Entry 3AU9 (X-ray diffraction, 1.90 A resolution); this record covers chains A and B.

== Chain A (and B) ==
Molecule: 1-deoxy-D-xylulose 5-phosphate reductoisomerase
Source organism: Plasmodium falciparum
Notes: chain B of this document is another copy of the same molecule, construct and numbering; everything in this record applies to it too
UniProt: O96693 (O96693_PLAFA); residue numbers follow UniProt; this construct covers 1-488
Sequence (488 residues; each row starts with the number of its first residue):
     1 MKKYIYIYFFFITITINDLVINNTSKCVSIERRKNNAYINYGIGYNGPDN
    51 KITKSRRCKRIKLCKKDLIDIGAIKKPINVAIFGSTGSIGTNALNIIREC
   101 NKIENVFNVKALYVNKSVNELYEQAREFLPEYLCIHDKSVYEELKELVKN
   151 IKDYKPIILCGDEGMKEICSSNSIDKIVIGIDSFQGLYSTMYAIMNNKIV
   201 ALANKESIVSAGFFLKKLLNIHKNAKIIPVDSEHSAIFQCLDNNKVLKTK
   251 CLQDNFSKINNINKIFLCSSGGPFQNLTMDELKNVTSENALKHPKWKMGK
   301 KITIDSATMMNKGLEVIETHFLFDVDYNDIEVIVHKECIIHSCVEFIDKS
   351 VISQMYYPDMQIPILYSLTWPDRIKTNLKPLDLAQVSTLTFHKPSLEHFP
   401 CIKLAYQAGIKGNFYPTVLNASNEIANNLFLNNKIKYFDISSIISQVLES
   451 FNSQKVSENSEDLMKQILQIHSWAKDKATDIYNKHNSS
Disordered / not traced: 1-76, 487-488
Ion coordination: Mg2+: Asp-231, Glu-233, Glu-315 (together with fosmidomycin); Ca2+: Asp-242 (shared with Gln-239(B), Leu-241(B) of chain B)
Ligand contacts:
  - fosmidomycin (FOM; 3-[formyl(hydroxy)amino]propylphosphonic acid): Lys-205, Asp-231, Ser-232, Glu-233, Cys-268, Ser-269, Ser-270, Gly-271, Gly-272, His-293, Trp-296, Met-298, Ile-302, Ser-306, Asn-311, Lys-312, Glu-315, Met-360
  - NADPH (NDP; NADPH dihydro-nicotinamide-adenine-dinucleotide phosphate): Gly-84, Ser-85, Thr-86, Gly-87, Ser-88, Ile-89, Tyr-113, Val-114, Asn-115, Lys-116, Ser-117, His-136, Gly-180, Ile-181, Asp-182, Ser-183, Gln-185, Ala-203, Asn-204, Lys-205, Glu-206, Asp-231, Lys-297, Met-298, Gly-299, Ile-302, Met-360
From the paper describing this entry:
  - conformationally variable residues (order/disorder transition): Leu-291 to Gly-299
  - self-association interface (contacts with another copy of this molecule): Ser-387 to Phe-391
  - binding site for fosmidomycin: Ser-270, His-293, Trp-296, Met-298, Asn-311
  - Mg2+ coordination: Asp-231, Glu-233, Glu-315
  - contacts within the chain: Glu-233/Lys-312, Lys-312/Glu-315

== Interface between chain A and chain B ==
Contacting residue pairs (91):
  Gln-239(A) / Ser-350(B)  hydrogen bond
  Gln-239(A) / Ile-352(B)
  Asp-242(A) / Leu-241(B)
  Asp-242(A) / Asp-242(B)
  Asp-242(A) / Asn-243(B)  hydrogen bond (side chain-backbone)
  Asn-243(A) / Asp-242(B)  hydrogen bond
  Asn-243(A) / Asn-244(B)
  Asn-244(A) / Asn-243(B)
  Asn-244(A) / Asn-244(B)  hydrogen bond (side chain-backbone)
  Asn-244(A) / Leu-247(B)
  Lys-245(A) / Pro-371(B)
  Lys-245(A) / Asp-372(B)  salt bridge
  Leu-247(A) / Asn-244(B)
  Asn-261(A) / Arg-373(B)
  Phe-266(A) / Leu-381(B)
  Ile-333(A) / Ala-384(B)  hydrophobic
  Ile-340(A) / Met-355(B)  hydrophobic
  Cys-343(A) / Leu-383(B)  hydrophobic
  Glu-345(A) / Pro-380(B)
  Phe-346(A) / Arg-373(B)
  Ile-347(A) / Arg-373(B)
  Ile-347(A) / Ile-374(B)
  Ile-347(A) / Lys-375(B)
  Ile-347(A) / Thr-376(B)  hydrogen bond (backbone-backbone)
  Asp-348(A) / Ile-362(B)
  Asp-348(A) / Arg-373(B)  salt bridge
  Asp-348(A) / Ile-374(B)  hydrogen bond (backbone-backbone)
  Asp-348(A) / Thr-376(B)  hydrogen bond (backbone-side chain)
  Lys-349(A) / Tyr-356(B)
  Lys-349(A) / Thr-376(B)  hydrogen bond (side chain-backbone)
  Lys-349(A) / Leu-378(B)  hydrogen bond (side chain-backbone)
  Ser-350(A) / Gln-239(B)  hydrogen bond
  Ser-350(A) / Gln-354(B)  hydrogen bond
  Ser-350(A) / Ile-362(B)
  Ser-350(A) / Arg-373(B)
  Val-351(A) / Gln-354(B)
  Val-351(A) / Met-355(B)  hydrogen bond (backbone-backbone)
  Ile-352(A) / Gln-239(B)
  Ile-352(A) / Ile-352(B)  hydrophobic
  Ile-352(A) / Ser-353(B)
  Ile-352(A) / Arg-373(B)
  Ser-353(A) / Ile-352(B)
  Ser-353(A) / Ser-353(B)  hydrogen bond (backbone-backbone)
  Ser-353(A) / Met-355(B)
  Gln-354(A) / Ser-350(B)  hydrogen bond
  Gln-354(A) / Val-351(B)
  Met-355(A) / Ile-340(B)  hydrophobic
  Met-355(A) / Val-351(B)  hydrogen bond (backbone-backbone)
  Met-355(A) / Ser-353(B)
  Met-355(A) / Met-355(B)  hydrophobic
  Tyr-356(A) / Lys-349(B)
  Ile-362(A) / Asp-348(B)
  Ile-362(A) / Ser-350(B)
  Pro-371(A) / Lys-245(B)  hydrogen bond (backbone-side chain)
  Asp-372(A) / Lys-245(B)  salt bridge
  Asp-372(A) / Asn-261(B)
  Arg-373(A) / Phe-346(B)
  Arg-373(A) / Ile-347(B)
  Arg-373(A) / Asp-348(B)  salt bridge
  Arg-373(A) / Ser-350(B)
  Arg-373(A) / Ile-352(B)
  Ile-374(A) / Ile-347(B)
  Ile-374(A) / Asp-348(B)  hydrogen bond (backbone-backbone)
  Lys-375(A) / Ile-347(B)
  Thr-376(A) / Ile-347(B)  hydrogen bond (backbone-backbone)
  Thr-376(A) / Asp-348(B)  hydrogen bond (side chain-backbone)
  Thr-376(A) / Lys-349(B)  hydrogen bond (backbone-side chain)
  Asn-377(A) / Lys-349(B)
  Leu-378(A) / Asp-348(B)
  Leu-378(A) / Lys-349(B)  hydrogen bond (backbone-side chain)
  Pro-380(A) / Glu-345(B)
  Leu-381(A) / Phe-266(B)
  Leu-383(A) / Phe-391(B)
  Ala-384(A) / Phe-391(B)
  Ala-384(A) / Lys-393(B)
  Ser-387(A) / Leu-389(B)
  Ser-387(A) / Thr-390(B)
  Ser-387(A) / Phe-391(B)  hydrogen bond (backbone-backbone)
  Thr-388(A) / Thr-388(B)
  Thr-388(A) / Leu-389(B)
  Thr-388(A) / Thr-390(B)
  Leu-389(A) / Ser-387(B)
  Leu-389(A) / Thr-388(B)
  Leu-389(A) / Leu-389(B)  hydrogen bond (backbone-backbone)
  Leu-389(A) / Phe-391(B)  hydrophobic
  Thr-390(A) / Ser-387(B)
  Phe-391(A) / Leu-383(B)
  Phe-391(A) / Ala-384(B)
  Phe-391(A) / Ser-387(B)  hydrogen bond (backbone-backbone)
  Phe-391(A) / Leu-389(B)  hydrophobic
  Lys-393(A) / Ala-384(B)
Interface residues without a listed pair, chain A (48 interface residues in all): Leu-241, Glu-331, Leu-365, Tyr-366, Lys-379, His-392
Interface residues without a listed pair, chain B (47 interface residues in all): Ile-333, Cys-343, Leu-365, Tyr-366, Asn-377, Lys-379, His-392

== Overview ==
48 residues of chain A face 47 of chain B across their interface; the contacts include 24 hydrogen bonds and 4
salt bridges. Polar contacts include Lys-245(A)/Asp-372(B), Asp-348(A)/Arg-373(B) and Gln-239(A)/Ser-350(B).
From the paper: a binding site for fosmidomycin at Ser-270(A), His-293(A) and Trp-296(A) among others; Mg2+
coordination by Asp-231(A), Glu-233(A) and Glu-315(A).
Chain A and chain B are both 1-deoxy-D-xylulose 5-phosphate reductoisomerase (Plasmodium falciparum); the
structure, Crystal structure of the quaternary complex-1 of an isomerase, was determined by X-ray diffraction
together with 3AU8 and 3AUA from the same study.
